PDB entry 7S00 | X-ray diffraction, 3.30 A resolution | chains c and C of the 8 polymer chains in the assembly

Chain c:
Name: DNA-directed RNA polymerase beta subunit
Organism: Bacillus phage AR9
UniProtKB: A0A172JI16 (A0A172JI16_9CAUD); residue numbers follow UniProt; this construct covers 1-496
Chain sequence (496 residues; numbered 1 to 496; the number before each row is that of its first residue):
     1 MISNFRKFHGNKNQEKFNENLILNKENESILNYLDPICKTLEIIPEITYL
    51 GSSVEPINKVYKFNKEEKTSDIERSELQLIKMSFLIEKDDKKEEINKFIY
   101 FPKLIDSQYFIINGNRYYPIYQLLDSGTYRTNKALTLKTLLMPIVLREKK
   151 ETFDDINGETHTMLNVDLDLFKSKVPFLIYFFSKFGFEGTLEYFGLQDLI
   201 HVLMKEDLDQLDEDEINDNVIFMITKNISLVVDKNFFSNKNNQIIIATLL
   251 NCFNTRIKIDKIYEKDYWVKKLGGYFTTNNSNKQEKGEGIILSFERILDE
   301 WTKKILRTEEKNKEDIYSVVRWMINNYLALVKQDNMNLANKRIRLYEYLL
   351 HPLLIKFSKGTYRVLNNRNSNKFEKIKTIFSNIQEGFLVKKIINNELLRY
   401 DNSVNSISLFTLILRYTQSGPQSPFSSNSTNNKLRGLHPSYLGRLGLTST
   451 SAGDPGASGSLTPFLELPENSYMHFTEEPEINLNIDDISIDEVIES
Unresolved in the structure: 485-496

Chain C:
Name: DNA-directed RNA polymerase
Organism: Bacillus phage AR9
Notes: EC 2.7.7.6
UniProtKB: A0A172JHZ2 (A0A172JHZ2_9CAUD); residue numbers follow UniProt; this construct covers 1-665
Chain sequence (665 residues; numbered 1 to 665; the number before each row is that of its first residue):
     1 MDDISVIKNEDYEGSHRFLAEELLMPNANKTDGNRSTMFCSHLAQAVTLQ
    51 KAEPPLVYTNFENQVGKYSTAGYRKANSNYKVIEKIYKNDYNYVLIVQDQ
   101 ETGEYTLFERAECEFLTEHYGFQWDNDKIDSLKKDDTIEKDTVLYKNTCY
   151 DENMNFGYGVNLNAAYFSYKNETLEDAIVISESAAKKLGTFSVNKVKVSV
   201 NTNDILLNLYGDNENYKGFPDIGEHIKNQIIASRRRFDYNTALYELKNLN
   251 EMRDSDTPFFADGKIVDIEIFSNVPEEELKVQKYNEQVLYYINKQKEFSN
   301 NVYQKLKKIVEGKDNNVSDKLLHFYNNCKMRIDENISYTYQNSKFSGFIM
   351 EFTILEEEPLNKGSKITGRYGNKGVISKILPDDQMPTVAEGRFKGLKADI
   401 CLNPLGVFNRLNPSQLIEQELNWIAKFIRKDMEEAGSNEEKVSILLDFLN
   451 RVNKEETELMEEFINSLNKTELEEFLNDIIENGIPICQKPFFGNIGLDEL
   501 WELYNHYDHIDYFKCEGISTPLIIGEIYMVRLKHEPHSKFSARSTSFMNL
   551 RGLPAKSKNFKEHKDLYSKTPVRIGNMEISNLSLTNEMGSIMDMLNSYSN
   601 NETNRRELIMQLLTGNPFDTNIDLSDVESGTSKILKSLFTCLGLSIDDVE
   651 EEWENKLNGKVEDEK
Unresolved in the structure: 547-555, 650-665

How chain c and chain C interact:
Pairs across the interface (137):
  M1(c) - F463(C)
  M1(c) - E474(C)
  M1(c) - F475(C)
  M1(c) - D478(C)
  I2(c) - F475(C)
  I2(c) - D478(C)  hydrogen bond (backbone-side chain)
  I2(c) - G483(C)
  I2(c) - P485(C)  hydrophobic
  S3(c) - D151(C)  hydrogen bond
  S3(c) - N153(C)  hydrogen bond
  S3(c) - N155(C)  hydrogen bond (backbone-side chain)
  N4(c) - N153(C)  hydrogen bond
  F5(c) - Y58(C)
  F5(c) - E456(C)
  F5(c) - M460(C)  hydrophobic
  F5(c) - F463(C)
  R6(c) - P54(C)
  R6(c) - P55(C)  hydrogen bond (side chain-backbone)
  R6(c) - Y58(C)
  R6(c) - N63(C)
  R6(c) - N155(C)
  R6(c) - P485(C)
  K7(c) - N63(C)
  K7(c) - N153(C)  hydrogen bond
  K7(c) - N155(C)
  F8(c) - L459(C)
  H9(c) - Y58(C)  hydrogen bond
  H9(c) - N60(C)  hydrogen bond (backbone-side chain)
  H9(c) - E455(C)  salt bridge
  H9(c) - E456(C)
  H9(c) - L459(C)
  G10(c) - N60(C)  hydrogen bond (backbone-side chain)
  K12(c) - L459(C)
  N13(c) - N60(C)
  N13(c) - F61(C)
  N13(c) - Q64(C)  hydrogen bond
  E15(c) - G14(C)
  E15(c) - S15(C)
  E15(c) - H16(C)  salt bridge
  E15(c) - F61(C)
  E15(c) - Q64(C)  hydrogen bond (backbone-side chain)
  K16(c) - Q64(C)
  F17(c) - Q64(C)  hydrogen bond (backbone-side chain)
  F17(c) - Y68(C)  hydrophobic
  E19(c) - Y68(C)  hydrogen bond
  I22(c) - Y68(C)  hydrophobic
  I57(c) - L322(C)
  I57(c) - H323(C)
  N58(c) - D319(C)
  N58(c) - L322(C)
  K59(c) - L322(C)
  K59(c) - N326(C)  hydrogen bond (backbone-side chain)
  V60(c) - V310(C)  hydrophobic
  V60(c) - L322(C)  hydrophobic
  V60(c) - N326(C)
  Y61(c) - N326(C)  hydrogen bond (backbone-side chain)
  Y61(c) - K329(C)  hydrogen bond (backbone-side chain)
  Y61(c) - M330(C)
  Y61(c) - D333(C)  hydrogen bond
  F63(c) - Y303(C)
  F63(c) - K329(C)
  F63(c) - D333(C)
  K65(c) - E334(C)  salt bridge
  K65(c) - N335(C)
  E66(c) - N335(C)
  E67(c) - N335(C)  hydrogen bond (backbone-side chain)
  K68(c) - N335(C)  hydrogen bond (backbone-backbone)
  K68(c) - I336(C)
  K68(c) - S337(C)  hydrogen bond (backbone-backbone)
  T69(c) - S337(C)
  S70(c) - M330(C)  hydrogen bond
  S70(c) - I336(C)
  S70(c) - S337(C)  hydrogen bond (backbone-backbone)
  S70(c) - Y338(C)
  S70(c) - T339(C)  hydrogen bond (backbone-backbone)
  D71(c) - T339(C)
  D71(c) - N342(C)
  I72(c) - F271(C)  hydrophobic
  I72(c) - Y338(C)  hydrophobic
  I72(c) - T339(C)  hydrogen bond (backbone-backbone)
  E73(c) - Y340(C)
  R74(c) - H323(C)
  R74(c) - N327(C)
  K103(c) - D319(C)
  D106(c) - R74(C)  salt bridge
  Q108(c) - T70(C)
  R116(c) - E114(C)  salt bridge
  D334(c) - M1(C)
  Y400(c) - L116(C)
  Y400(c) - T117(C)
  D401(c) - L116(C)
  D401(c) - T117(C)
  N402(c) - T117(C)
  S403(c) - L116(C)
  S403(c) - T117(C)
  V404(c) - A44(C)
  V404(c) - Q45(C)
  V404(c) - A46(C)
  V404(c) - Y120(C)  hydrophobic
  V404(c) - K533(C)
  N405(c) - L43(C)  hydrogen bond (side chain-backbone)
  N405(c) - A46(C)  hydrogen bond (side chain-backbone)
  N405(c) - T48(C)
  S406(c) - S69(C)  hydrogen bond (backbone-side chain)
  S406(c) - A71(C)
  S406(c) - G72(C)
  S406(c) - N147(C)  hydrogen bond
  S406(c) - C149(C)
  I407(c) - S69(C)
  I407(c) - F156(C)  hydrophobic
  I407(c) - Y158(C)  hydrophobic
  S408(c) - S69(C)  hydrogen bond (backbone-side chain)
  L409(c) - Y68(C)  hydrophobic
  L409(c) - S69(C)
  F410(c) - A20(C)
  F410(c) - E21(C)
  H438(c) - M1(C)
  P439(c) - M1(C)
  P439(c) - D3(C)
  P439(c) - V6(C)  hydrophobic
  L442(c) - I7(C)  hydrophobic
  L442(c) - Y12(C)
  G443(c) - R17(C)
  G443(c) - F18(C)
  T448(c) - E22(C)  hydrogen bond
  T448(c) - T37(C)  hydrogen bond (backbone-side chain)
  T448(c) - C40(C)  hydrogen bond
  S449(c) - E21(C)  hydrogen bond
  S460(c) - A20(C)
  S460(c) - E21(C)
  T462(c) - R17(C)
  P463(c) - L19(C)
  P463(c) - A20(C)
  P463(c) - L23(C)  hydrophobic
  F464(c) - H16(C)
  F464(c) - R17(C)
  F464(c) - L23(C)  hydrophobic
Other interface residues (no listed pair), chain c (69 interface residues in all): P56, K62, N64, T411, R415, L437, L445, G446, T450, L461
Other interface residues (no listed pair), chain C (92 interface residues in all): G33, S36, V47, L56, V65, F115, F122, E152, E311, Y325, Q341, F345, E462, I479, C487, K489

Summary:
The interface between chain c and chain C involves 69 residues on one side and 92 on the other; the contacts
include 34 hydrogen bonds and 5 salt bridges. Among the polar pairs are H9(c)-E455(C), E15(c)-H16(C) and
K65(c)-E334(C).
Here chain c is DNA-directed RNA polymerase beta subunit and chain C is DNA-directed RNA polymerase, both from
Bacillus phage AR9. Entry 7S00 (X-ray structure of the phage AR9 non-virion RNA polymerase core) was
determined by X-ray diffraction together with 7S01, 7UM0 and 7UM1 from the same study.
